8GXN - chain B; structure by X-ray diffraction, 1.34 A resolution.

# Chain B
Name: caffeyl-CoA-O-methyltransferase
Sequence (236 residues; each row starts with the number of its first residue):
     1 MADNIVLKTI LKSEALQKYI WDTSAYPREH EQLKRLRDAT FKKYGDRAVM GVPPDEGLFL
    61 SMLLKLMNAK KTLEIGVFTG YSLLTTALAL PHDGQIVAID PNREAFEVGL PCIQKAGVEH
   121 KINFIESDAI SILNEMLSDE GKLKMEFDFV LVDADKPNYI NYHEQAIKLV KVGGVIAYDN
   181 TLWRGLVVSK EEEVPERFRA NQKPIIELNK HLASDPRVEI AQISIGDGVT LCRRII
Unresolved in the structure: 1-7, 139-142
Ion coordination: Mg2+: Asp153, Ala154, Asn180
Small-molecule neighbours: S-adenosylhomocysteine (SAH): Met50, Gly51, Val52, Glu74, Gly76, Val77, Phe78, Thr79, Gly80, Tyr81, Ser82, Ile99, Asp100, Pro101, Asn102, Ser127, Asp128, Ala129, Asp153, Ala154, Asp155, Tyr162
What the authors report for this chain:
  - mutagenesis - R184Y: increased catalytic activity (3''-methylation activity)
  - mutagenesis - R184Y: decreased catalytic activity on 4''-position of EGCG
  - mutagenesis - M50L/R184Y: decreased catalytic activity on 4''-O-methylation
  - specificity-determining residues: Met50, Arg184
  - specificity-determining residues: Val49 (proposed by the authors, not directly observed)

# Overview
Ligands of chain B: S-adenosylhomocysteine. Asp153, Ala154 and Asn180 form the Mg2+ site. The paper reports
that R184Y increases catalytic activity (3''-methylation activity); specificity determinants Met50, Arg184 and
Val49.
Chain B is caffeyl-CoA-O-methyltransferase; the structure, The crystal structure of CsFAOMT2 in complex with
SAH, was determined by X-ray diffraction (same publication as 8GXO).
